PDB entry 6X9O | electron microscopy, 2.60 A resolution | chains A and B

# Chain A
Molecule: Huntingtin
From: Homo sapiens
Reference sequence: P42858 (HD_HUMAN); the construct has insertions or renumbered stretches relative to UniProt, so the offset changes along the chain: 1-38 = UniProt 1-38; 41-3144 = UniProt 39-3142
Chain sequence (3156 residues; numbered 1 to 3156; the number before each row is that of its first residue):
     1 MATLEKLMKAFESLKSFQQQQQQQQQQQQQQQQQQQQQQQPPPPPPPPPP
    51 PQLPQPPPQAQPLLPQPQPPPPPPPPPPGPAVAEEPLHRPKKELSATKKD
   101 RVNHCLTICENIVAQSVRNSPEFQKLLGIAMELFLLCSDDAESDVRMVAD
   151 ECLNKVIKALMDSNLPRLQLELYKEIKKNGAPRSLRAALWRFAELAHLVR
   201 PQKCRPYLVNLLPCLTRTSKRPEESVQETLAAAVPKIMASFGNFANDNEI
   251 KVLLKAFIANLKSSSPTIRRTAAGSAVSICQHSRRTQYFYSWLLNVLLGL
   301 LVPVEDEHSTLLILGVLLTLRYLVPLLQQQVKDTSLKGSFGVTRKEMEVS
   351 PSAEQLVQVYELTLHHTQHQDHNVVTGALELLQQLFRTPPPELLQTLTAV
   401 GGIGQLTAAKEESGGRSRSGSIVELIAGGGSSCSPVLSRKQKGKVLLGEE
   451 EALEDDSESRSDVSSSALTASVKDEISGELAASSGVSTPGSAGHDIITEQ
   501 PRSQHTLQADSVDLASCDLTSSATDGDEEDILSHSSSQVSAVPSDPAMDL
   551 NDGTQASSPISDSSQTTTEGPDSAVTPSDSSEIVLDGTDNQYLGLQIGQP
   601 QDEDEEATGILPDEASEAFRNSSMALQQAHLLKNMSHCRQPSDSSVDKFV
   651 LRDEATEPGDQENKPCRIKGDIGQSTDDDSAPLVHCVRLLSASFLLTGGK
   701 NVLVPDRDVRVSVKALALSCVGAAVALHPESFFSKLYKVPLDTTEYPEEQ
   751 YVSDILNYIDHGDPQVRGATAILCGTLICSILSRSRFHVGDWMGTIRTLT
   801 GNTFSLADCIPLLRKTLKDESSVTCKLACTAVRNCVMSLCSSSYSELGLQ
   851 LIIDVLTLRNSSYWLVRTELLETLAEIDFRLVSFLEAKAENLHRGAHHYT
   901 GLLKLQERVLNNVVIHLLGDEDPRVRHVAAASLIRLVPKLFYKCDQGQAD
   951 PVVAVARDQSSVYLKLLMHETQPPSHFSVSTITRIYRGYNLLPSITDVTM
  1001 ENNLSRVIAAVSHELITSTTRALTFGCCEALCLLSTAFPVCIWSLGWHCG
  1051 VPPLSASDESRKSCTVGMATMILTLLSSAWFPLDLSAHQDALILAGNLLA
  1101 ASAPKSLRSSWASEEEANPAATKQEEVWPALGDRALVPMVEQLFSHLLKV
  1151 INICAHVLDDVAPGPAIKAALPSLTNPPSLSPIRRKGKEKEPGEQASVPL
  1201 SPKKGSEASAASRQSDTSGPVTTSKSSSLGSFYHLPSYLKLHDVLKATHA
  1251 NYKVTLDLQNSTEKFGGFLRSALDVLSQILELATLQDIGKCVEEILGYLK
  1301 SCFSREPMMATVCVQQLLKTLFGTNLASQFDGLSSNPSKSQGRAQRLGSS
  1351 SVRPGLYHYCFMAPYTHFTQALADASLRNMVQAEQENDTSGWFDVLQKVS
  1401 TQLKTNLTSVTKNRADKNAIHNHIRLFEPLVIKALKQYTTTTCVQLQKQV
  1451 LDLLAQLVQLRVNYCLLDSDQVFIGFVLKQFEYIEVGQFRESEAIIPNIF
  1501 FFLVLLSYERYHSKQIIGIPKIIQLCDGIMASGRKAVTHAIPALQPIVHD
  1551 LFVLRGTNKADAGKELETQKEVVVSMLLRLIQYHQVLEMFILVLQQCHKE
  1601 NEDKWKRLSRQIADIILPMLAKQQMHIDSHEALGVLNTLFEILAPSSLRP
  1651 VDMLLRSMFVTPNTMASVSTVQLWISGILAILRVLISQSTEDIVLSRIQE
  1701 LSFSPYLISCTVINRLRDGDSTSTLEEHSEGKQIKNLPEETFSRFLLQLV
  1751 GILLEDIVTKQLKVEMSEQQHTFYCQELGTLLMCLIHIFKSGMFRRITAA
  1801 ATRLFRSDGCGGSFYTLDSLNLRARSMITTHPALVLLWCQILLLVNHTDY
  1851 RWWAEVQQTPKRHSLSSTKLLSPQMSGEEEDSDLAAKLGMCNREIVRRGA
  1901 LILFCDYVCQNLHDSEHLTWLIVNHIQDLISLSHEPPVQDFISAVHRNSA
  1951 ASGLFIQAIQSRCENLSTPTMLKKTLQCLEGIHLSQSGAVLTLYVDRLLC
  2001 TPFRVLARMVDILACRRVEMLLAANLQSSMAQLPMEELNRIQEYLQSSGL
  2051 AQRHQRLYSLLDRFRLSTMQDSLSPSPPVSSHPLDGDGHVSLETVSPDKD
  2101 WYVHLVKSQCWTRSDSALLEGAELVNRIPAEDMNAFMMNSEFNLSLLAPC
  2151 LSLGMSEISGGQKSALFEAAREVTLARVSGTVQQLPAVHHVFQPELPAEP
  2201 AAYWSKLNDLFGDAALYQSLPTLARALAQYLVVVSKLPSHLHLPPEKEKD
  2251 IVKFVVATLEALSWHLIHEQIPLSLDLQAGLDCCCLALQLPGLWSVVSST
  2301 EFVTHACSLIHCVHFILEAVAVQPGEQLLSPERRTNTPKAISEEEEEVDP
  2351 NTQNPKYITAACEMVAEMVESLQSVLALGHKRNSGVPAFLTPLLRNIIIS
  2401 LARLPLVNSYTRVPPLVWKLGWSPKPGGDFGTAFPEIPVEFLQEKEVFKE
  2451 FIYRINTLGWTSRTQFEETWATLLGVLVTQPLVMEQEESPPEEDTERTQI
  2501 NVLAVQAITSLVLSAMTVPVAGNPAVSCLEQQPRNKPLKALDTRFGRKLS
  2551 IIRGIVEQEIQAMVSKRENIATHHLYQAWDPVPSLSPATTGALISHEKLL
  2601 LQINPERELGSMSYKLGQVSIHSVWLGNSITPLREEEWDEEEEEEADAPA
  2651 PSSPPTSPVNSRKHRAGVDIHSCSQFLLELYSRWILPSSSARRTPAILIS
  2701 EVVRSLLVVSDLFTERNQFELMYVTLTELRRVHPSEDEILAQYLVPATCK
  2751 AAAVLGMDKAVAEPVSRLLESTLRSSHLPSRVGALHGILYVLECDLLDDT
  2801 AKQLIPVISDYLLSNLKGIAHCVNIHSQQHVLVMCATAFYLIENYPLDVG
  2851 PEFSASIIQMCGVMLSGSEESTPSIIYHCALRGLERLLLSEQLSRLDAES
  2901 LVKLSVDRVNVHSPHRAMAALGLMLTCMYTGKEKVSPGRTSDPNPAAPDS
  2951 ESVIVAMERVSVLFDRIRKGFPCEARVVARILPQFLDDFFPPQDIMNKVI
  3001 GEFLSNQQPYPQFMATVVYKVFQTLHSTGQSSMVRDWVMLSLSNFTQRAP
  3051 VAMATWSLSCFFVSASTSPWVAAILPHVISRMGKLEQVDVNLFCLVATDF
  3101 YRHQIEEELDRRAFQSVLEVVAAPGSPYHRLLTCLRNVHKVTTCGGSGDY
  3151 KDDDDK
Not modelled in the structure: 1-96, 330-348, 407-665, 971-982, 1050-1063, 1110-1125, 1165-1227, 1332-1352, 1378-1422, 1556-1562, 1722-1734, 1862-1886, 2070-2094, 2332-2352, 2479-2496, 2587-2590, 2633-2662, 2688-2692, 2933-2952, 3139-3156
Cystine bridges: Cys105-Cys137, Cys109-Cys152, Cys774-Cys809, Cys1049-Cys1064
Sequence notes: insertion (39-40); variant His2311 (Tyr2309 in P42858), Ile2788 (Val2786 in P42858); expression tag (3145-3156)
Swiss-Prot annotation at these positions:
  - region: Thr3 to Ser13 (Sufficient for interaction with TPR), Gly493 to Gln504 (Interaction with ZDHHC17)
  - motif: Ile2397 to Leu2406 (Nuclear export signal)
  - site (Cleavage): Asp513, Leu514, Asp530, Ile531, Asp552, Gly553, Asp586, Gly587, Asp589, Asn590
  - modified residue: Lys9 (N6-acetyllysine), Lys178 (N6-acetyllysine), Lys236 (N6-acetyllysine), Lys345 (N6-acetyllysine), Ser413 (Phosphoserine), Ser419 (Phosphoserine), Ser421 (Phosphoserine), Ser434 (Phosphoserine), Lys444 (N6-acetyllysine), Ser642 (Phosphoserine), Ser645 (Phosphoserine), Ser1181 (Phosphoserine), Ser1201 (Phosphoserine), Ser1872 (Phosphoserine), Ser1876 (Phosphoserine)
  - lipidation: Gly553 (N-myristoyl glycine)
Reported in the primary citation:
  - conformationally variable residues (order/disorder transition): Ile3105 to Asn3137

# Chain B
Molecule: 40-kDa huntingtin-associated protein
From: Homo sapiens
Reference sequence: P23610 (HAP40_HUMAN); residues 1-371 here = UniProt positions 1-371
Chain sequence (389 residues; each row starts with the number of its first residue; numbers below 1 keep their minus sign (Met-17 is residue -17)):
   -17 MHHHHHHSSGRENLYFQGMAAAAAGLGGGGAGPGPEAGDFLARYRLVSNK
    33 LKKRFLRKPNVAEAGEQFGQLGRELRAQECLPYAAWCQLAVARCQQALFH
    83 GPGEALALTEAARLFLRQERDARQRLVCPAAYGEPLQAAASALGAAVRLH
   133 LELGQPAAAAALCLELAAALRDLGQPAAAAGHFQRAAQLQLPQLPLAALQ
   183 ALGEAASCQLLARDYTGALAVFTRMQRLAREHGSHPVQSLPPPPPPAPQP
   233 GPGATPALPAALLPPNSGSAAPSPAALGAFSDVLVRCEVSRVLLLLLLQP
   283 PPAKLLPEHAQTLEKYSWEAFDSHGQESSGQLPEELFLLLQSLVMATHEK
   333 DTEAIKSLQVEMWPLLTAEQNHLLHLVLQETISPSGQGV
Not modelled in the structure: -17 to 82, 217-255, 304-309
Sequence notes: initiating methionine (-17); expression tag (-16 to 0)

# How chain A and chain B interact
Contacting residue pairs (162; chain A residue first):
  Thr900(A) with Trp345(B), hydrogen bond
  Leu902(A) with Pro346(B)
  Cys944(A) with Gln313(B); Leu314(B); Pro315(B)
  Gln946(A) with Ala257(B)
  Asn1002(A) with Leu259(B)
  Ser1005(A) with Leu259(B); Ala261(B)
  Arg1006(A) with Gly260(B), hydrogen bond (side chain-backbone); Asp264(B), salt bridge
  Ala1009(A) with Leu178(B), hydrophobic; Gln182(B); Ala261(B), hydrophobic
  His1013(A) with Gln182(B), hydrogen bond
  Ile1016(A) with Ala143(B); Gln172(B); Ala179(B), hydrophobic
  Thr1019(A) with Arg95(B), hydrogen bond (backbone-side chain); Glu147(B)
  His1048(A) with Pro177(B); Leu178(B); Phe262(B)
  Gly1067(A) with Gln175(B); Leu176(B)
  Met1068(A) with Leu176(B)
  Met1071(A) with Leu176(B), hydrophobic
  Thr1074(A) with Gln137(B)
  Ser1077(A) with Pro84(B); Gln137(B)
  Ala1079(A) with Leu88(B), hydrophobic
  Trp1080(A) with Leu88(B), hydrophobic
  Pro1969(A) with Leu320(B)
  Thr1970(A) with Glu316(B); Glu317(B); Leu320(B)
  Lys1973(A) with Glu316(B), salt bridge; Leu320(B)
  Leu1976(A) with Phe303(B), hydrophobic
  Gln1977(A) with Phe303(B)
  Glu1980(A) with Phe303(B)
  Pro2002(A) with Ala336(B)
  Phe2003(A) with Leu321(B), hydrophobic; Ser324(B); Glu343(B)
  Arg2004(A) with Ser324(B), hydrogen bond (backbone-side chain); Met327(B); Ala328(B); Glu331(B), salt bridge; Asp333(B), salt bridge; Ala336(B)
  Val2005(A) with Trp300(B), hydrophobic; Leu320(B); Gln323(B); Ser324(B), hydrogen bond (backbone-side chain); Met327(B), hydrophobic
  Arg2008(A) with Met327(B)
  Met2009(A) with Trp300(B); Phe303(B), hydrophobic
  Ile2012(A) with Trp300(B), hydrophobic; Glu301(B)
  Leu2013(A) with Phe303(B), hydrophobic
  Arg2053(A) with Glu331(B), salt bridge; Asp333(B), salt bridge
  Asp2115(A) with Thr334(B), hydrogen bond (backbone-side chain); Lys338(B), salt bridge
  Leu2118(A) with Ile364(B), hydrophobic
  Leu2119(A) with Gln369(B); Val371(B)
  Ser2152(A) with Val371(B)
  Leu2153(A) with Val371(B), hydrophobic
  Ser2156(A) with Val371(B)
  Gln2270(A) with Val342(B)
  Ile2271(A) with Trp345(B)
  Pro2272(A) with Val342(B)
  Leu2273(A) with Val342(B), hydrophobic
  Ser2274(A) with Gln341(B), hydrogen bond; His357(B), hydrogen bond; Leu360(B)
  Leu2275(A) with Leu360(B), hydrophobic; Ile364(B), hydrophobic
  Gln2278(A) with His357(B), hydrogen bond; Gln361(B), hydrogen bond
  Gln2373(A) with Arg107(B)
  Gly2379(A) with Arg153(B), hydrogen bond (backbone-side chain); Asp154(B); Leu193(B)
  His2380(A) with Asp154(B)
  Ser2384(A) with Ala350(B)
  Gly2385(A) with Ala350(B)
  Val2386(A) with Ala350(B)
  Pro2387(A) with Trp345(B), hydrophobic; Ala350(B); His354(B), hydrogen bond (backbone-side chain)
  Phe2389(A) with His354(B); His357(B)
  Glu2446(A) with Arg107(B)
  Lys2449(A) with Arg107(B); Leu108(B)
  Glu2450(A) with Arg107(B)
  Tyr2453(A) with Gln106(B); Arg107(B); Leu108(B), hydrophobic; Val109(B)
  Asn2456(A) with Val109(B), hydrogen bond (side chain-backbone); Cys110(B); Pro111(B)
  Thr2457(A) with Val109(B)
  Leu2503(A) with Leu108(B), hydrophobic
  Ser2510(A) with Cys110(B), hydrogen bond; Pro111(B); Ala112(B)
  Leu2513(A) with Pro111(B); Ala112(B), hydrophobic
  Gln2558(A) with Gly370(B)
  Glu2559(A) with Gly368(B); Gly370(B)
  Ala2562(A) with Arg195(B), hydrogen bond (backbone-side chain)
  Met2563(A) with Arg195(B)
  Val2564(A) with Arg195(B)
  Ser2565(A) with Arg195(B), hydrogen bond (backbone-side chain)
  Lys2566(A) with Gly156(B), hydrogen bond (side chain-backbone)
  Arg2567(A) with Arg195(B)
  His2573(A) with Gln361(B), hydrogen bond
  Leu2575(A) with Ser367(B)
  Tyr2576(A) with Gly368(B), hydrogen bond (side chain-backbone); Gln369(B), hydrogen bond (side chain-backbone); Gly370(B), hydrogen bond (side chain-backbone); Val371(B)
  Tyr2614(A) with Tyr114(B)
  Arg2704(A) with Ala113(B); Tyr114(B)
  Gln2742(A) with Glu116(B)
  Tyr2743(A) with Tyr114(B); Glu116(B)
  Pro2779(A) with Glu116(B)
  Asn2824(A) with Arg167(B)
  Ile2825(A) with Arg130(B)
  His2912(A) with Thr198(B); Lys286(B)
  Pro2914(A) with Thr198(B)
  Lys2969(A) with Pro283(B); Lys286(B), hydrogen bond (backbone-side chain)
  Gly2970(A) with Pro283(B); Lys286(B)
  Phe2971(A) with Thr198(B); Leu280(B); Pro282(B), hydrophobic; Lys286(B)
  Pro2972(A) with Leu280(B); Gln281(B)
  Cys2973(A) with Ser367(B)
  Arg2976(A) with Pro366(B); Ser367(B); Gly368(B); Gln369(B), hydrogen bond
  Val2977(A) with Gly368(B)
  Arg2980(A) with Gly368(B), hydrogen bond (side chain-backbone); Gln369(B), hydrogen bond (side chain-backbone); Gly370(B)
  Pro3009(A) with Pro283(B), hydrophobic
  Tyr3010(A) with Pro283(B)
Interface residues without a listed pair, chain A (119 interface residues in all): Gly901, Lys943, Thr1017, Ser1018, Arg1021, Leu1045, Cys1049, Thr1070, Ser1237, Leu2006, Ser2116, Val2320, Leu2378, Lys2381, Ala2388, Ile2452, Gln2506, Thr2509, Leu2529, Gln2561, Val2708, Gln2828, Ser2913, His2915, Arg2968
Interface residues without a listed pair, chain B (94 interface residues in all): Gly85, Glu92, Gly115, Ala140, Leu146, Ala160, Asp196, His214, Ala258, Ser263, Pro284, Ala285, Glu335, Ser339, Leu340, Asn353

# Overview
119 residues of chain A face 94 of chain B across their interface; the contacts include 26 hydrogen bonds and
7 salt bridges. Polar pairs include Arg1006(A)-Asp264(B), Lys1973(A)-Glu316(B) and Arg2004(A)-Glu331(B). From
the paper: conformational variability at Ile3105(A).
Chain A is Huntingtin and chain B is 40-kDa huntingtin-associated protein, both from Homo sapiens; the
structure, High resolution cryoEM structure of huntingtin in complex with HAP40, was determined by electron
microscopy.
